Entry 8UV8 (electron microscopy, 3.60 A resolution); this record covers chains A and C of the 4 polymer chains in the assembly.

# Chain A (and C)
Molecule: CTP synthase
Organism: Mycobacterium tuberculosis
Notes: chain C of this document is another copy of the same molecule, construct and numbering; everything in this record applies to it too
Reference sequence: A0A045H225 (A0A045H225_MYCTX); numbering as in UniProt (aligned over 1-586)
Amino-acid sequence (592 residues; row label = number of the first residue in the row):
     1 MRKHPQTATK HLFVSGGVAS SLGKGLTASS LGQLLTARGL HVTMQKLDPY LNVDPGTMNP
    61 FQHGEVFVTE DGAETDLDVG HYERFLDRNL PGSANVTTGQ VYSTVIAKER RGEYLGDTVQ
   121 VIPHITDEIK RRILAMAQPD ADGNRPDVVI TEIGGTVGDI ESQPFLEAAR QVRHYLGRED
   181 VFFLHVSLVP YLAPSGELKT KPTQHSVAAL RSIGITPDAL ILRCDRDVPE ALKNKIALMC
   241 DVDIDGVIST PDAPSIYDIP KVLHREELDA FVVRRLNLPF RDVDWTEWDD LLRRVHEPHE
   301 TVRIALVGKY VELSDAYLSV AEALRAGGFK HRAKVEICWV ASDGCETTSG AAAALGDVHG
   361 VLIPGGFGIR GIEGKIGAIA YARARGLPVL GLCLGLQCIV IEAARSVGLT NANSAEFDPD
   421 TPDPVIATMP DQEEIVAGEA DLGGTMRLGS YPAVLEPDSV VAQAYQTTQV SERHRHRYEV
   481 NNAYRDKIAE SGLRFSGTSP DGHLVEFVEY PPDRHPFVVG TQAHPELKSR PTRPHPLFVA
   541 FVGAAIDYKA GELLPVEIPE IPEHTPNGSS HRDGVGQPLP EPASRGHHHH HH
Disordered / not traced: 1-4, 430-442, 553-592
Differences from the reference sequence: expression tag (587-592)
Small-molecule neighbours:
  - CTP (cytidine-5'-triphosphate): S20, S21, L22, G23, K24, G25, L26, T27, R223, T250, P251, A253, I256, I259
  - CTP, molecule 1: S20, T156, D159, I160, E161
  - CTP, molecule 2: Q120, V121, I122
  - CTP, molecule 3: L198, K199, T200, K201, Q204, K235, M239
Reported in the primary citation:
  - mutagenesis - P194S (10-fold), H264R (2-fold): decreased catalytic activity
  - mutagenesis - P194S: unchanged catalytic activity on CTP

# Interface between chain A and chain C
Residue-residue contacts (13; chain A residue first):
  R170(A) - L238(C)  hydrogen bond (side chain-backbone)
  R170(A) - M239(C)
  R170(A) - D241(C)
  H174(A) - A237(C)
  H174(A) - D241(C)
  Y175(A) - L238(C)
  R211(A) - R211(C)
  A237(A) - H174(C)
  L238(A) - R170(C)  hydrogen bond (backbone-side chain)
  L238(A) - Y175(C)
  M239(A) - R170(C)
  D241(A) - R170(C)
  D241(A) - H174(C)
Interface residues without a listed pair, chain A (12 interface residues in all): R173, A208, S212, G214
Interface residues without a listed pair, chain C (13 interface residues in all): I122, R173, A208, S212, G214

# Overview
Chain A and chain C form an interface of 12 and 13 residues respectively, with 2 hydrogen bonds. Its one
hydrogen-bonded contact is R170(A)-L238(C). Ligands of chain A: 4 copies of CTP. From the paper: P194S and
H264R of chain A reduce catalytic activity; P194S of chain A leaves catalytic activity on CTP unchanged.
Both chains are CTP synthase (Mycobacterium tuberculosis). Entry 8UV8 (M. tuberculosis CTP synthase tetramer
bound to CTP) was determined by electron microscopy together with 8UV4, 8UV9 and 8UVA from the same study.
